6XRR - chains I and J of the 3 polymer chains in the assembly; structure by X-ray diffraction, 1.90 A resolution.

[Chain I]
Molecule: Putative cytoplasmic protein
Source organism: Salmonella typhimurium (strain LT2 / SGSC1412 / ATCC 700720)
UniProt: Q7CR57 (Q7CR57_SALTY); residue numbers follow UniProt; this construct covers 1-148
Sequence (148 residues; row label = number of the first residue in the row):
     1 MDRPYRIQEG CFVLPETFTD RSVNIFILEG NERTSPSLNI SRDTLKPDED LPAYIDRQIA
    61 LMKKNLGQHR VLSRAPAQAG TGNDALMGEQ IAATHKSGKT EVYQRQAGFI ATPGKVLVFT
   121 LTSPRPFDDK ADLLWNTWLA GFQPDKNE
Disordered / not traced: 1, 146-148
Reported in the primary citation:
  - specificity-determining residues: Gly-108

[Chain J]
Molecule: RHS repeat protein
Source organism: Salmonella typhimurium
UniProt: A0A5X2E0H7 (A0A5X2E0H7_SALTM); residue numbers follow UniProt; this construct covers 2-59
Sequence (66 residues; each row starts with the number of its first residue; numbering starts at 0):
     0 MGYEAARVDD PIYHTSALAG FLIGAIIGIA IIALAAFAFF SCGFLAGLIL GFMADQIASG
    60 HHHHHH
Disordered / not traced: 0-7, 58-65
Sequence notes: expression tag (0-1, 60-65)
Reported in the primary citation:
  - specificity-determining residues: Phe-20, Phe-43 (proposed by the authors, not directly observed)

[How chain I and chain J interact]
Pairs across the interface - 49 pairs, chain I then chain J:
  Arg-21(I) with Ala-18(J)
  Val-23(I) with Ile-26(J), hydrophobic
  Ile-25(I) with Ile-30(J), hydrophobic
  Ile-27(I) with Ile-30(J), hydrophobic
  Glu-32(I) with Ile-30(J)
  Arg-33(I) with Ile-30(J); Ile-31(J), hydrogen bond (side chain-backbone); Ala-32(J)
  Ser-37(I) with Ile-30(J)
  Asn-39(I) with Gly-23(J), hydrogen bond (side chain-backbone); Ile-26(J)
  Ser-41(I) with Gly-19(J), hydrogen bond (side chain-backbone); Ile-22(J)
  Arg-42(I) with Ala-18(J); Gly-19(J), hydrogen bond (backbone-backbone)
  Asp-43(I) with Ala-18(J); Gly-19(J)
  Tyr-54(I) with Gly-19(J); Phe-20(J)
  Gln-58(I) with Ala-18(J); Gly-19(J); Phe-20(J), hydrogen bond (side chain-backbone); Leu-21(J), hydrogen bond (side chain-backbone)
  Met-62(I) with Phe-20(J), hydrophobic; Ala-24(J), hydrophobic
  Asn-65(I) with Ile-56(J)
  Leu-66(I) with Ala-24(J), hydrophobic; Ile-25(J), hydrophobic
  His-95(I) with Ala-24(J); Ile-28(J)
  Ser-97(I) with Ile-28(J)
  Thr-100(I) with Ile-28(J); Ala-32(J)
  Val-102(I) with Ile-28(J), hydrophobic; Ile-31(J), hydrophobic
  Gln-104(I) with Gly-23(J); Ala-24(J), hydrogen bond (side chain-backbone); Gly-27(J)
  Gln-106(I) with Phe-20(J), hydrogen bond (side chain-backbone); Gly-23(J); Ala-24(J)
  Gly-108(I) with Phe-20(J)
  Val-118(I) with Gly-19(J); Phe-20(J), hydrophobic
  Thr-120(I) with Gly-23(J)
  Thr-122(I) with Gly-27(J); Ile-31(J)
  Ser-123(I) with Ile-31(J)
  Pro-124(I) with Ile-31(J)
Other interface residues (no listed pair), chain I (33 interface residues in all): Thr-19, Ile-55, Leu-61, Ile-91, Ala-107
Other interface residues (no listed pair), chain J (22 interface residues in all): Thr-14, Ala-16, Leu-33, Ala-34, Phe-36, Ala-37, Ile-48
Interface features reported in the paper:
  - interface residues, chain J: Gly-19(J)

[Overview]
Chain I and chain J form an interface of 33 and 22 residues respectively, with 8 hydrogen bonds. Among the
polar pairs are Arg-33(I)/Ile-31(J), Asn-39(I)/Gly-23(J) and Ser-41(I)/Gly-19(J). From the paper: the
interface residue Gly-19(J); specificity determinants Gly-108(I) and Phe-20(J) among others.
Chain I is Putative cytoplasmic protein (Salmonella typhimurium (strain LT2 / SGSC1412 / ATCC 700720)) and
chain J is RHS repeat protein (Salmonella typhimurium); the structure, Structure of SciW bound to the Rhs1
Transmembrane Domain from Salmonella typhimurium, was determined by X-ray diffraction, deposited together with
6XRF.
